PDB entry 4BOT | electron microscopy, 42.00 A resolution (very low resolution: no residue pairs are listed; an interface is given only as per-side residue counts) | chains A and B of the 5 polymer chains in the assembly

# Chain A
Name: Acetylcholine receptor subunit alpha
Organism: Torpedo marmorata
UniProt: P02711 (ACHA_TORMA); residues -23 to 437 here correspond to UniProt positions 1-461 (UniProt number = residue number + 24)
Chain sequence (461 residues; numbered -23 to 437; the number before each row is that of its first residue; numbers below 1 keep their minus sign (Met-23 is residue -23)):
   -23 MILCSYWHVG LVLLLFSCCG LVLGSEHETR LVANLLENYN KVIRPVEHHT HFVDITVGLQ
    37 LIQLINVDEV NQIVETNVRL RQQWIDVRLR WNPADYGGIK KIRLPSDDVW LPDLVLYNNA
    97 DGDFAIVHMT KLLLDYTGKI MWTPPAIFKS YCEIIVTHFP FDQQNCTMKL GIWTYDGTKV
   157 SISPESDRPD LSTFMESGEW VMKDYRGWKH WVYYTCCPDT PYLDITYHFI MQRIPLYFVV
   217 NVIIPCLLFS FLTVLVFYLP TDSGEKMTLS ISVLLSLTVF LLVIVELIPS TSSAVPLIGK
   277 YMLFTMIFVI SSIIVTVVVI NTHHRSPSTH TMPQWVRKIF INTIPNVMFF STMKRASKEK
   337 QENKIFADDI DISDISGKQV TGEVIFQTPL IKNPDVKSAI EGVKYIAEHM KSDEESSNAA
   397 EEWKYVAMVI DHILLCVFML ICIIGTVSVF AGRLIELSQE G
Disordered / not traced: -23 to 0, 307-373
Disulfide bonds: Cys128-Cys142, Cys192-Cys193

# Chain B
Name: Acetylcholine receptor beta subunit
Organism: Torpedo marmorata
UniProt: Q6S3I0 (Q6S3I0_TORMA); residues -23 to 469 here correspond to UniProt positions 1-493 (UniProt number = residue number + 24)
Chain sequence (493 residues; each row starts with the number of its first residue; numbers below 1 keep their minus sign (Met-23 is residue -23)):
   -23 MEDVRRMALG LVVMMALALS GVGASVMEDT LLSVLFENYN PKVRPSQTVG DKVTVRVGLT
    37 LTSLLILNEK NEEMTTSVFL NLAWTDYRLQ WDPAAYEGIK DLSIPSDDVW QPDIVLMNNN
    97 DGSFEITLHV NVLVQHTGAV SWHPSAIYRS SCTIKVMYFP FDWQNCTMVF KSYTYDTSEV
   157 ILQHALDAKG EREVKEIMIN QDAFTENGQW SIEHKPSRKN WRSDDPSYED VTFYLIIQRK
   217 PLFYIVYTIV PCILISILAI LVFYLPPDAG EKMSLSISAL LALTVFLLLL ADKVPETSLS
   277 VPIIISYLMF IMILVAFSVI LSVVVLNLHH RSPNTHTMPN WIRQIFIETL PPFLWIQRPV
   337 TTPSPDSKPT IISRANDEYF IRKPAGDFVC PVDNARVAVQ PERLFSEMKW HLNGLTQPVT
   397 LPQDLKEAVE AIKYIAEQLE SASEFDDLKK DWQYVAMVAD RLFLYIFITM CSIGTFSIFL
   457 DASHNVPPDN PFA
Disordered / not traced: -23 to 0, 165-173, 313-402
Disulfide bonds: Cys128-Cys142

# Chain A / chain B interface
At this resolution (42 A) residue pairs are not listed: 29 residues of chain A and 30 of chain B lie at the interface.

# In short
29 residues of chain A face 30 of chain B across their interface.
Here chain A is Acetylcholine receptor subunit alpha and chain B is Acetylcholine receptor beta subunit, both
from Torpedo marmorata. Entry 4BOT (The structure and super-organization of acetylcholine receptor- rapsyn
complexes class E) was determined by electron microscopy (same publication as 4BOG, 4BOI, 4BON, 4BOO and
4BOR).
